PDB entry 2WUW | X-ray diffraction, 2.23 A resolution | chain E

== Chain E ==
Molecule: Subtilisin carlsberg
Source organism: Bacillus licheniformis
Notes: EC 3.4.21.62
UniProt: P00780 (SUBT_BACLI); the author numbering skips numbers that UniProt does not, so the offset changes along the chain: 1-55 = UniProt 106-160; 57-275 = UniProt 161-379
Amino-acid sequence (274 residues; numbered 1 to 275; 1 number in that range is skipped by the numbering (no residue carries it; nothing is unmodelled there); the number before each row is that of its first residue):
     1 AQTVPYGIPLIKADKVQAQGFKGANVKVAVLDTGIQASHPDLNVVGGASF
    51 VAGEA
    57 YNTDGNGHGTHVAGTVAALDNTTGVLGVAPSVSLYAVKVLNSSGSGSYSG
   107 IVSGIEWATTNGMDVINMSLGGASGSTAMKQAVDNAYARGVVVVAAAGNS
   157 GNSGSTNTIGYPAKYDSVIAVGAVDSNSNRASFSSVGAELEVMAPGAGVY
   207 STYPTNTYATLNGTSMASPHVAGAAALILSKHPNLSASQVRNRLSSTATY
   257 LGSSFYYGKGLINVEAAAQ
Differences from the reference sequence: conflict Ser103 (Thr207 in P00780), Ala129 (Pro233 in P00780), Asn158 (Ser262 in P00780), Ser161 (Asn265 in P00780), Asn212 (Ser316 in P00780)
Curated features (UniProtKB/Swiss-Prot):
  - active site (Charge relay system): Asp32, His64, Ser221
  - binding site (Ca(2+)): Gln2, Asp41, Leu75, Asn77, Thr79, Val81, Ala169, Tyr171, Val174
Bound ions: Ca2+: Gln2, Asp41, Leu75, Asn77, Thr79, Val81; Na+ site 1: Ala37, His39, Leu42; Na+ site 2: Ala169, Tyr171, Val174
Small-molecule neighbours:
  - acetonitrile (CCN), molecule 1: Gly61, Asn62, Tyr209, Pro210
  - acetonitrile (CCN), molecule 2: His64, Asn155, Leu217, Asn218, Ser221, Met222
  - acetonitrile (CCN), molecule 3: Leu126, Gly127, Ala152, Ala153, Gly154, Asn155, Thr220, Ser221
  - acetonitrile (CCN), molecule 4: Tyr143, Ala144, Ser242, Ala243, Ser244

== Overview ==
Ligands of chain E: 4 copies of acetonitrile. The Ca2+ site is built by Gln2, Asp41, Leu75, Asn77, Thr79 and
Val81. The Na+ site 1 is built by Ala37, His39 and Leu42. UniProt lists 3 active-site residues and 9
Ca2+-binding residues.
Chain E is Subtilisin carlsberg (Bacillus licheniformis); the structure, Crystallographic analysis of
counter-ion effects on subtilisin enzymatic action in acetonitrile (native data), was determined by X-ray
diffraction (same publication as 2WUV).
